PDB entry 8WTE | X-ray diffraction, 2.17 A resolution | chains H and J of the 5 polymer chains in the assembly

Chain H:
Molecule: MHC class I antigen (Fragment)
Source organism: Homo sapiens
Sequence (275 residues; each row starts with the number of its first residue):
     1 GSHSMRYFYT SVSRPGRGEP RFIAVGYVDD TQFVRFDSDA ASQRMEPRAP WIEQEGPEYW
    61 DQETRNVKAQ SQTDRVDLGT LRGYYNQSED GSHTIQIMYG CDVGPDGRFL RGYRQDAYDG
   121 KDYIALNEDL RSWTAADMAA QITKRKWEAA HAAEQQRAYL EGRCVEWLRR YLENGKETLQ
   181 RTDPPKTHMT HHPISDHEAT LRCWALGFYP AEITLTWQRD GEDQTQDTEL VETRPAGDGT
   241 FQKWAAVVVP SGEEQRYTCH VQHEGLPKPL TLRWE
Unresolved in the structure: 275
Cystine bridges: Cys101-Cys164, Cys203-Cys259

Chain J:
Molecule: KRAS-G12V nonamer peptide
Notes: engineered mutation(s): S170C
Sequence (9 residues; row label = number of the first residue in the row):
     1 VVGAVGVGK

How chain H and chain J interact:
Contacting residue pairs - 39 pairs, chain H then chain J:
  Tyr7(H) - Val1(J)  hydrogen bond (side chain-backbone)
  Tyr7(H) - Val2(J)
  Tyr9(H) - Val2(J)
  Tyr9(H) - Ala4(J)  hydrophobic
  Met45(H) - Val2(J)  hydrophobic
  Tyr59(H) - Val1(J)  hydrophobic
  Glu63(H) - Val1(J)
  Glu63(H) - Val2(J)  hydrogen bond (side chain-backbone)
  Asn66(H) - Val2(J)
  Gln70(H) - Ala4(J)
  Asp77(H) - Gly8(J)
  Asp77(H) - Lys9(J)  hydrogen bond (side chain-backbone)
  Leu81(H) - Lys9(J)
  Tyr84(H) - Lys9(J)  hydrogen bond (side chain-backbone)
  Ile95(H) - Lys9(J)
  Tyr99(H) - Val2(J)
  Tyr99(H) - Gly3(J)  hydrogen bond (side chain-backbone)
  Tyr99(H) - Ala4(J)  hydrophobic
  Arg114(H) - Ala4(J)
  Arg114(H) - Val5(J)  hydrogen bond (side chain-backbone)
  Asp116(H) - Lys9(J)  salt bridge
  Thr143(H) - Lys9(J)  hydrogen bond (side chain-backbone)
  Lys146(H) - Gly8(J)
  Lys146(H) - Lys9(J)
  Trp147(H) - Val7(J)  hydrogen bond (side chain-backbone)
  Trp147(H) - Gly8(J)  hydrogen bond (side chain-backbone)
  Trp147(H) - Lys9(J)
  Ala150(H) - Val7(J)  hydrophobic
  Ala152(H) - Val5(J)
  Gln155(H) - Val5(J)
  Gln156(H) - Gly3(J)  hydrogen bond (side chain-backbone)
  Gln156(H) - Ala4(J)
  Gln156(H) - Val5(J)  hydrogen bond (side chain-backbone)
  Tyr159(H) - Val1(J)  hydrogen bond (side chain-backbone)
  Tyr159(H) - Val2(J)
  Tyr159(H) - Gly3(J)
  Arg163(H) - Val1(J)
  Trp167(H) - Val1(J)
  Tyr171(H) - Val1(J)  hydrogen bond (side chain-backbone)
Interface residues without a listed pair, chain H (31 interface residues in all): Met5, Val67, Thr73, Thr80, Ile97, Tyr123
Interface residues without a listed pair, chain J (9 interface residues in all): Gly6

Overview:
31 residues of chain H face 9 of chain J across their interface, with 13 hydrogen bonds and 1 salt bridge.
Polar contacts include Asp116(H)-Lys9(J), Tyr7(H)-Val1(J) and Glu63(H)-Val2(J).
Chain H is MHC class I antigen (Fragment) (Homo sapiens) and chain J is KRAS-G12V nonamer peptide; the
structure, Crystal structure of TCR in complex with HLA-A*11:01 bound to KRAS-G12V peptide (VVGAVGVGK), was
determined by X-ray diffraction, deposited together with 8WUL.
